Entry 1VBB (X-ray diffraction, 2.80 A resolution); this record covers chains 2 and 3 of the 5 polymer chains in the assembly.

[Chain 2]
Protein: Poliovirus type 3
Source organism: Poliovirus type 3 (strains P3/LEON/37 AND P3/LEON 12A[1]B)
Reference sequence: P03302 (POLG_POL3L); residues 1-271 here correspond to UniProt positions 69-339 (UniProt number = residue number + 68)
Chain sequence (271 residues; each row starts with the number of its first residue):
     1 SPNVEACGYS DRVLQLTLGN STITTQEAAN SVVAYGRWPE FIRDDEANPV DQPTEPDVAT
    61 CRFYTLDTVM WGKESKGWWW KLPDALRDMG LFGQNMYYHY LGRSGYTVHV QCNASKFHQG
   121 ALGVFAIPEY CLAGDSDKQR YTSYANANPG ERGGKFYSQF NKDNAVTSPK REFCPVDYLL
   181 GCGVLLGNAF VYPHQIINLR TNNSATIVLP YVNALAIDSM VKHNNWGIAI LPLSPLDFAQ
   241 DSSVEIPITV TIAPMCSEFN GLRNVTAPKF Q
Unresolved in the structure: 1-5

[Chain 3]
Protein: Poliovirus type 3
Source organism: Poliovirus type 3 (strains P3/LEON/37 AND P3/LEON 12A[1]B)
Reference sequence: P03302 (POLG_POL3L); residues 1-235 here correspond to UniProt positions 340-574 (UniProt number = residue number + 339)
Chain sequence (235 residues; row label = number of the first residue in the row):
     1 GLPVLNTPGS NQYLTSDNHQ SPCAIPEFDV TPPIDIPGEV KNMMELAEID TMIPLNLEST
    61 KRNTMDMYRV TLSDSADLSQ PILCLSLSPA FDPRLSHTML GEVLNYYTHW AGSLKFTFLF
   121 CGSMMATGKI LVAYAPPGAQ PPTSRKEAML GTHVIWDLGL QSSCTMVVPW ISNVTYRQTT
   181 QDSFTEGGYI SMFYQTRIVV PLSTPKSMSM LGFVSACNDF SVRLLRDTTH ISQSA
Small-molecule neighbours: r80633 (J80; (methylpyridazine piperidine butyloxyphenyl)ethylacetate): Leu-14, Ala-24, Ile-25

[Chain 2 / chain 3 interface]
Contacting residue pairs (68; chain 2 residue first):
  Tyr-35(2) with Gly-38(3)
  Arg-37(2) with Asp-35(3), salt bridge; Ile-36(3); Pro-37(3)
  Glu-46(2) with Ile-34(3); Asp-35(3), hydrogen bond (side chain-backbone)
  Lys-116(2) with Ser-123(3); Met-124(3), hydrogen bond (backbone-backbone); Met-125(3), hydrogen bond (backbone-backbone)
  Phe-117(2) with Ser-123(3); Met-125(3), hydrophobic; Ser-203(3); Thr-204(3); Pro-205(3)
  His-118(2) with Ser-123(3)
  Gln-119(2) with Cys-121(3); Gly-122(3); Ser-123(3), hydrogen bond (side chain-backbone); Pro-205(3); Ser-207(3), hydrogen bond (side chain-backbone); Met-208(3)
  Gly-120(2) with Cys-121(3)
  Ala-121(2) with Cys-121(3), hydrophobic
  Asp-177(2) with Met-65(3)
  Tyr-178(2) with Asn-63(3); Met-65(3)
  Leu-185(2) with Tyr-68(3); His-97(3)
  Leu-186(2) with Met-52(3), hydrophobic; Met-65(3), hydrophobic; Tyr-68(3)
  Gly-187(2) with Thr-51(3); Met-52(3), hydrogen bond (backbone-backbone); Tyr-68(3), hydrogen bond (backbone-side chain)
  Asn-188(2) with Thr-51(3); His-97(3), hydrogen bond (side chain-backbone); Thr-98(3); Met-99(3), hydrogen bond (side chain-backbone)
  Phe-190(2) with Ile-49(3); Asp-50(3); Met-52(3), hydrophobic; Phe-213(3), hydrophobic
  Val-191(2) with Ile-49(3), hydrophobic; Met-99(3), hydrophobic
  Asn-198(2) with Leu-119(3); Phe-120(3), hydrogen bond (side chain-backbone); Cys-121(3)
  Arg-200(2) with Phe-120(3); Gly-122(3); Ser-123(3), hydrogen bond (side chain-backbone); Met-124(3); Ala-126(3), hydrogen bond (side chain-backbone); Gly-159(3), hydrogen bond (side chain-backbone)
  Thr-201(2) with Ser-162(3)
  Tyr-211(2) with Pro-37(3)
  Val-212(2) with Pro-37(3), hydrophobic
  Asn-213(2) with Ile-36(3)
  Leu-215(2) with Ile-34(3)
  Ala-216(2) with Ile-34(3)
  Pro-232(2) with Arg-69(3), hydrogen bond (backbone-side chain)
  Leu-233(2) with Met-52(3), hydrophobic; Arg-69(3), hydrogen bond (backbone-side chain); Leu-211(3)
  Ser-234(2) with Cys-121(3); Ser-209(3)
  Pro-235(2) with Arg-69(3)
  Ala-239(2) with Ser-203(3); Pro-205(3)
Other interface residues (no listed pair), chain 2 (39 interface residues in all): Arg-12, Arg-43, Ile-196, Pro-210, Ala-214, Leu-231, Asp-237, Phe-238, Gln-240
Other interface residues (no listed pair), chain 3 (40 interface residues in all): Thr-64, Met-67, Leu-158, Leu-160, Pro-201, Leu-202

[Overview]
The interface between chain 2 and chain 3 involves 39 residues on one side and 40 on the other; the contacts
include 15 hydrogen bonds and 1 salt bridge. Polar pairs include Arg-37(2)/Asp-35(3), Glu-46(2)/Asp-35(3) and
Gln-119(2)/Ser-123(3). Bound to chain 3: r80633.
Here chain 2 is Poliovirus type 3 and chain 3 is Poliovirus type 3, both from Poliovirus type 3 (strains
P3/LEON/37 AND P3/LEON 12A[1]B). Entry 1VBB (Poliovirus (type 3, sabin strain) (P3/sabin, P3/leon/12A(1)B)
complexed with R80633) was determined by X-ray diffraction (same publication as 1VBA, 1VBC, 1VBD and 1VBE).
